5DF8 - chain A; structure by X-ray diffraction, 2.00 A resolution.

Chain A:
Molecule: Cell division protein
Source organism: Pseudomonas aeruginosa
Notes: EC 2.4.1.129
UniProt: Q51504 (Q51504_PSEAI); residues 35-579 here = UniProt positions 35-579
Chain sequence (564 residues; each row starts with the number of its first residue):
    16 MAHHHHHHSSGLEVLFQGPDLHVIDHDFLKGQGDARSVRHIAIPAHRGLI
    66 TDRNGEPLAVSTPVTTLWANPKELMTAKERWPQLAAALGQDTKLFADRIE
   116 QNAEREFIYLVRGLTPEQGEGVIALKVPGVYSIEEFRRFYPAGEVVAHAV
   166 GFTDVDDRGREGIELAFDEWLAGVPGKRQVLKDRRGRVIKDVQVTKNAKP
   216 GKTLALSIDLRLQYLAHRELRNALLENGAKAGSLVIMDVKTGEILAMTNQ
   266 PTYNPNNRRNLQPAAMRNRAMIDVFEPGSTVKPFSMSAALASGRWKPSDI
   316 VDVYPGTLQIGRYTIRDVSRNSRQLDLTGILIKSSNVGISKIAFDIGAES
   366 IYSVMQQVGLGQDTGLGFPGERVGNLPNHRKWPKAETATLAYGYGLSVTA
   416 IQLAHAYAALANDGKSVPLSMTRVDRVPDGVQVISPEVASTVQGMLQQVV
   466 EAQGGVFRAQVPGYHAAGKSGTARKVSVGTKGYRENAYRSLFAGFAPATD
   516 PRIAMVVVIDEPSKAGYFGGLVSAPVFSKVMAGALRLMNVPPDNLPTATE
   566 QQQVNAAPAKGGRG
Disordered / not traced: 16-50, 565-579
Sequence notes: initiating methionine (16); expression tag (17-34)
Covalent attachments: CEFOPERAZONE (59F) linked to Ser294
Ligand contacts: CEFOPERAZONE (59F; (2R,4R,5R)-2-[(1R)-1-{[(2R)-2-{[(4-ethyl-2,3-dioxopiperazin-1-yl)carbonyl]amino}-2-(4-hydroxyphenyl)acetyl]amino}-2-oxoethyl]-5-methyl-1,3-thiazinane-4-carboxylic acid): Gly293, Lys297, Tyr328, Val333, Lys348, Ser349, Asn351, Thr404, Tyr407, Tyr409, Lys484, Ser485, Gly486, Thr487, Ala488, Arg489, Tyr498, Tyr503, Tyr532, Phe533, Gly534, Gly535
From the paper describing this entry:
  - conformationally variable residues (order/disorder transition, side-chain flip): Tyr498, Phe533
  - binding site for CEFOPERAZONE: Ser294, Tyr328, Ser349, Asn351, Tyr409, Ser485, Thr487, Arg489, Tyr498, Tyr532, Phe533, Gly535
  - catalytic residues: Ser294
  - mutagenesis - S294A (9 +/- 1 degC): decreased stability in response to CEFOPERAZONE

Summary:
Covalently linked CEFOPERAZONE: at Ser294. From the paper: the catalytic residue Ser294; S294A reduces
stability in response to CEFOPERAZONE.
Chain A is Cell division protein (Pseudomonas aeruginosa); the structure, Crystal structure of
penicillin-binding protein 3 from pseudomonas aeruginosa in complex with cefoperazone, was determined by X-ray
diffraction (same publication as 5DF7 and 5DF9).
